PDB entry 8U8I | electron microscopy, 3.50 A resolution | chains B and C of the 7 polymer chains in the assembly

[Chain B (and C)]
Name: Cell division control protein 48
Source organism: Saccharomyces cerevisiae
Notes: EC 3.6.4.6; chain C of this document is another copy of the same molecule, construct and numbering; everything in this record applies to it too
UniProtKB: P25694 (CDC48_YEAST); numbering as in UniProt (aligned over 1-835)
Chain sequence (835 residues; each row starts with the number of its first residue):
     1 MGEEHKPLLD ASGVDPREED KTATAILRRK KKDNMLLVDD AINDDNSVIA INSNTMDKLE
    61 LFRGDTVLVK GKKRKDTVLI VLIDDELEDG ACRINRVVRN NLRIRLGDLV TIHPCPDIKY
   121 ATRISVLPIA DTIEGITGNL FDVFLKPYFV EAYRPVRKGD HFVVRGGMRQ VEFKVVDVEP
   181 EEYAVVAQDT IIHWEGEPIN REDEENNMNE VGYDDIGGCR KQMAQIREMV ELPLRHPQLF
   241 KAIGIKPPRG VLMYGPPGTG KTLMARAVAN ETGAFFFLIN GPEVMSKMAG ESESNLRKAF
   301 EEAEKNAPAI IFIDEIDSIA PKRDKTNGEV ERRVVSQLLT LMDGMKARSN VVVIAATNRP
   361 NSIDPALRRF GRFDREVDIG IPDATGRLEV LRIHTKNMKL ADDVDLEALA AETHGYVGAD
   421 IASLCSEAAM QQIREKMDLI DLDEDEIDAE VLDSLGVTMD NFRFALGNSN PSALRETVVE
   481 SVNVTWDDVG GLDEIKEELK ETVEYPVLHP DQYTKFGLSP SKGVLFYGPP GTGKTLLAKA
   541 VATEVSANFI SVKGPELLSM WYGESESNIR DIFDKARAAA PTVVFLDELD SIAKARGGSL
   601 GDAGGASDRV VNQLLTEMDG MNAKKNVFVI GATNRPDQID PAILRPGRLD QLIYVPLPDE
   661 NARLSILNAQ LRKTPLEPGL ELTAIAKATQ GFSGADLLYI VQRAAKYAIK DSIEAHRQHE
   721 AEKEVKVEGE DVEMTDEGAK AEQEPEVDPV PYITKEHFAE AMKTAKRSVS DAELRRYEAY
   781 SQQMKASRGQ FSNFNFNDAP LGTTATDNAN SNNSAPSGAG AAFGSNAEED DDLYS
Not modelled in the structure: 1-207, 723-747, 788-835 (chain C: 1-206, 440-448, 723-747, 788-835)
Ion coordination: Mg2+ site 1: T262 (together with 08T); Mg2+ site 2: T535 (together with 08T)
Small-molecule neighbours:
  - 08T ([[[(2R,3S,4R,5R)-5-(6-aminopurin-9-yl)-3,4-bis(oxidanyl)oxolan-2-yl]methoxy-oxidanyl-phosphoryl]oxy-oxidanyl-phosphoryl]oxy-tris(fluoranyl)beryllium), molecule 1: D215, I216, G217, P257, G258, T259, G260, K261, T262, L263, R266, N358, V390, I393, H394, G418, A419, A422
  - 08T, molecule 2: D343, R369, R372
  - 08T, molecule 3: D488, V489, G490, L492, P530, G531, T532, G533, K534, T535, L536, E588, N634, I666, Q670, G694, A695, L698
  - 08T, molecule 4: D619, R645, R648
UniProt features mapped onto this chain:
  - binding site (ATP): P257 to L263, N358, H394, G531 to L536
  - modified residue: S472 (Phosphoserine), S519 (Phosphoserine), T735 (Phosphothreonine), S770 (Phosphoserine)
  - cross-link (Glycyl lysine isopeptide (Lys-Gly)): K305 (interchain with G-Cter in ubiquitin), K322 (interchain with G-Cter in ubiquitin), K346 (interchain with G-Cter in ubiquitin), K522 (interchain with G-Cter in ubiquitin), K539 (interchain with G-Cter in ubiquitin), K594 (interchain with G-Cter in ubiquitin), K673 (interchain with G-Cter in ubiquitin)
  - mutagenesis: K261 (K261A: Moderate reduction in growth rate; K261T: Probable loss of ATP binding. Complete loss of catalytic activity), E315 (E315A: Moderate reduction in growth rate; E315D: Severe loss of catalytic activity without affecting cooperativity between the 2 ATP-binding regions. Slight reduction in growth rate ...), N358 (N358A: Slight reduction in growth rate. Restores cell growth; when associated with Q-315), R369 (R369A: No effect on growth rate. Restores cell growth; when associated with Q-315), P471 (P471A/S: Restores cell growth; when associated with Q-315), R475 (R475H: Restores cell growth; when associated with Q-315), K534 (K534A/T: Severe loss of catalytic activity. Lethal), E588 (E588D: Moderate reduction in growth rate; E588Q: Lethal), R645 (R645A: Lethal)
Reported in the primary citation:
  - catalytic residues: E315, R369, R372, E588, R645, R648 (citing earlier work)

[Chain B / chain C interface]
Residue-residue contacts (123; chain B residue first):
  P257(B) with R369(C)
  G258(B) with R369(C)
  T262(B) with G344(C)
  R266(B) with G344(C)
  F276(B) with M345(C), hydrophobic
  N280(B) with T340(C)
  P282(B) with E293(C); R333(C); S336(C); Q337(C)
  E283(B) with Q337(C)
  M285(B) with R333(C)
  S286(B) with A289(C)
  K287(B) with A289(C), hydrogen bond (backbone-backbone); E291(C)
  E315(B) with T340(C)
  S318(B) with S336(C)
  N327(B) with E329(C), hydrogen bond (backbone-side chain)
  G328(B) with E329(C), hydrogen bond (backbone-side chain)
  E331(B) with E329(C)
  R359(B) with R323(C)
  N397(B) with G244(C)
  M398(B) with I243(C); I245(C), hydrophobic
  K399(B) with I243(C)
  A419(B) with R369(C); F370(C)
  A422(B) with F370(C), hydrophobic
  S423(B) with F370(C)
  S426(B) with K246(C), hydrogen bond (side chain-backbone)
  E427(B) with R375(C), salt bridge
  A429(B) with I245(C), hydrophobic
  M430(B) with E228(C); F240(C), hydrophobic; P248(C)
  I433(B) with F240(C), hydrophobic
  R434(B) with E228(C), salt bridge; R375(C)
  L442(B) with R235(C), hydrogen bond (backbone-side chain)
  D443(B) with R235(C)
  E444(B) with R235(C)
  I447(B) with R235(C)
  L452(B) with Q238(C); L239(C), hydrophobic; A242(C)
  L455(B) with I243(C), hydrophobic
  V457(B) with I243(C), hydrophobic
  S472(B) with R368(C), hydrogen bond (side chain-backbone); R369(C)
  R475(B) with R368(C), hydrogen bond (side chain-backbone); F373(C), hydrogen bond (side chain-backbone); D374(C); E376(C), salt bridge
  E476(B) with K322(C), salt bridge; N361(C); R368(C)
  E480(B) with M621(C); N622(C), hydrogen bond (side chain-backbone); A623(C)
  P530(B) with R645(C)
  G531(B) with R645(C)
  K539(B) with G620(C); M621(C); K624(C)
  S551(B) with M621(C)
  K553(B) with Q613(C); T616(C); E617(C), salt bridge; M621(C); N622(C)
  P555(B) with E566(C); R570(C); R609(C); Q613(C)
  E556(B) with R570(C); Q613(C)
  L558(B) with Y562(C); R609(C)
  S559(B) with Y562(C)
  M560(B) with W561(C), hydrophobic; Y562(C), hydrogen bond (backbone-backbone)
  S567(B) with K325(C)
  E588(B) with N612(C); T616(C)
  D590(B) with N612(C)
  S591(B) with N612(C)
  K594(B) with G605(C), hydrogen bond (side chain-backbone); D608(C), salt bridge
  S599(B) with D602(C)
  G601(B) with D602(C); A603(C); G604(C), hydrogen bond (backbone-backbone)
  A603(B) with Y562(C), hydrophobic
  A606(B) with Y562(C)
  S607(B) with Y562(C)
  N634(B) with R596(C)
  R635(B) with R596(C)
  K673(B) with F516(C); G517(C)
  T674(B) with F516(C), hydrogen bond (side chain-backbone); L518(C)
  A695(B) with R645(C); P646(C)
  D696(B) with P646(C)
  Y699(B) with P646(C), hydrophobic
  V701(B) with L518(C), hydrophobic
  Q702(B) with S519(C), hydrogen bond (side chain-backbone); P520(C); S521(C)
  R703(B) with E498(C), salt bridge; Q651(C)
  A705(B) with L518(C), hydrophobic
  K706(B) with E498(C), salt bridge; E501(C), salt bridge
  I709(B) with Y513(C), hydrophobic
  K710(B) with Y505(C)
  S712(B) with Q512(C), hydrogen bond
  I713(B) with H509(C)
  I753(B) with F516(C), hydrophobic
  K766(B) with S787(C)
  R767(B) with S787(C)
  S768(B) with P646(C)
  E773(B) with P641(C)
Other interface residues (no listed pair), chain B (100 interface residues in all): A269, L278, D314, T326, V479, V482, T535, E564, D571, F585, D587, L600, D602, Q670, P675, A708, H716, D748, V750
Other interface residues (no listed pair), chain C (81 interface residues in all): P247, M288, G290, R297, R332, P365, A366, K515, E564, A642, D650, M784

[Overview]
Chain B and chain C form an interface of 100 and 81 residues respectively, with 15 hydrogen bonds and 9 salt
bridges. Among the polar pairs are E427(B)-R375(C), R434(B)-E228(C) and R475(B)-E376(C). Bound to chain B: 4
copies of compound 08T. From the paper: catalytic residues E315(B), R369(B) and R372(B) among others.
Both chains are Cell division control protein 48 (Saccharomyces cerevisiae). Entry 8U8I (Cdc48-Shp1 unfolding
native substrate, Class 4) was determined by electron microscopy together with 8U7T, 8U9C, 8U9P, 8U9Q, 8U9Z,
8UA0 and 3 further entries from the same study.
